PDB entry 8QCS | electron microscopy, 2.90 A resolution | chain A

[Chain A]
Molecule: Heme transporter FLVCR1
From: Homo sapiens
UniProt: Q9Y5Y0 (FLVC1_HUMAN); residues 1-555 here = UniProt positions 1-555
Amino-acid sequence (563 residues; each row starts with the number of its first residue):
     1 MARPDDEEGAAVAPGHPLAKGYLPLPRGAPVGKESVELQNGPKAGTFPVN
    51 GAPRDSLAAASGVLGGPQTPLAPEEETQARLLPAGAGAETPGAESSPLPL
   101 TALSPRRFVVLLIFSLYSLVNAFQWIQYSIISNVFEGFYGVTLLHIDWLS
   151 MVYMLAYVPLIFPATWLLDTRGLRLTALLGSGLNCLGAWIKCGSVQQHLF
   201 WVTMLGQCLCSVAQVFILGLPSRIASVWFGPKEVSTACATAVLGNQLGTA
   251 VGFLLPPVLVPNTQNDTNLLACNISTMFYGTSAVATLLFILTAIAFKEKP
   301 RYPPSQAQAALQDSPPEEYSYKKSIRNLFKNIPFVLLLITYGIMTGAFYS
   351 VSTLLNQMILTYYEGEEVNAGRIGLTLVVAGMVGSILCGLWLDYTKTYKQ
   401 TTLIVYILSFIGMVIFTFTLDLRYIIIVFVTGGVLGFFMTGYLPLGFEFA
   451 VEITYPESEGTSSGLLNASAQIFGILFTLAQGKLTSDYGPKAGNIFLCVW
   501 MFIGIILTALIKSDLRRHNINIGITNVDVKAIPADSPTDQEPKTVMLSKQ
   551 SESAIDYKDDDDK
Disordered / not traced: 1-99, 517-563
Differences from the reference sequence: expression tag (556-563)
From the paper describing this entry:
  - specificity-determining residues: Gln214

[Overview]
The paper reports the specificity determinant Gln214.
Chain A is Heme transporter FLVCR1 (Homo sapiens); the structure, Cryo-EM structure of the inward-facing
FLVCR1, was determined by electron microscopy together with 8QCT, 8QCX, 8QCY, 8QD0 and 8R8T from the same
study.
